PDB entry 7A98 | electron microscopy, 5.40 A resolution (low resolution: residue-level contacts below are approximate; hydrogen-bond / salt-bridge calls are withheld) | chains E and B of the 6 polymer chains in the assembly

Chain E:
Molecule: Angiotensin-converting enzyme 2
Source organism: Homo sapiens
Notes: EC 3.4.17.23, 3.4.17.-
UniProt: Q9BYF1 (ACE2_HUMAN); residues 19-615 here = UniProt positions 19-615
Sequence (654 residues; each row starts with the number of its first residue; numbers below 1 keep their minus sign (Met-1 is residue -1)):
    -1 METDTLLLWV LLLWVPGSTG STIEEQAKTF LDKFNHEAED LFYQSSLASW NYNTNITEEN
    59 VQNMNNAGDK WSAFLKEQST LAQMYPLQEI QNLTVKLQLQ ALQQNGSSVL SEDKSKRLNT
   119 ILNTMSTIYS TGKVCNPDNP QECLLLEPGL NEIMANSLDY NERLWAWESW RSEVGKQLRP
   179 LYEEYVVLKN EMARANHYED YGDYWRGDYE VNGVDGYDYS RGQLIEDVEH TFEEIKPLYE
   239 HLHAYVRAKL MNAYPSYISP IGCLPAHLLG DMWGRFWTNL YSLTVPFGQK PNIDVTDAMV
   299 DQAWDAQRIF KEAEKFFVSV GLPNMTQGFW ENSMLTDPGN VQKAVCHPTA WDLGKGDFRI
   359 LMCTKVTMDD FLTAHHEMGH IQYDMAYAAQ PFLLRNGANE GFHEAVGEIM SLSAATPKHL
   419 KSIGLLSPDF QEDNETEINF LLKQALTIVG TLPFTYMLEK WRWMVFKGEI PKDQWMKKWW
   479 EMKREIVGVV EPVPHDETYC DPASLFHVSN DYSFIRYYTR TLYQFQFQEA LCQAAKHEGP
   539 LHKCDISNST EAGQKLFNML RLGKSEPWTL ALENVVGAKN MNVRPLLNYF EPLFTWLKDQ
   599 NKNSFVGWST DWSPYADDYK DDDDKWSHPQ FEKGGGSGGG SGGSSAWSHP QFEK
Not modelled in the structure: -1 to 18, 134-140, 614-652
Construct notes: initiating methionine (-1); expression tag (0-18, 616-652)
Swiss-Prot annotation at these positions:
  - region (Interaction with SARS-CoV spike glycoprotein): Asp30 to Tyr41, Met82 to Pro84, Lys353 to Arg357
  - active site: Glu375 (Proton acceptor), His505 (Proton donor)
  - binding site (chloride): Arg169, Trp477, Lys481
  - binding site (substrate): Arg273, His345, Pro346, Tyr515
  - binding site (Zn(2+)): His374, His378, Glu402
  - glycosylation (N-linked (GlcNAc...) asparagine): Asn53, Asn90, Asn103, Asn322, Asn432, Asn546
Cystine bridges: Cys133-Cys141, Cys344-Cys361, Cys530-Cys542

Chain B:
Molecule: Spike glycoprotein
Source organism: Severe acute respiratory syndrome coronavirus 2
UniProt: P0DTC2 (SPIKE_SARS2); residue numbers follow UniProt; this construct covers 1-1208
Sequence (1287 residues; numbered -30 to 1256; the number before each row is that of its first residue; numbers below 1 keep their minus sign (Met-30 is residue -30)):
   -30 MGILPSPGMP ALLSLVSLLS VLLMGCVAET GMFVFLVLLP LVSSQCVNLT TRTQLPPAYT
    30 NSFTRGVYYP DKVFRSSVLH STQDLFLPFF SNVTWFHAIH VSGTNGTKRF DNPVLPFNDG
    90 VYFASTEKSN IIRGWIFGTT LDSKTQSLLI VNNATNVVIK VCEFQFCNDP FLGVYYHKNN
   150 KSWMESEFRV YSSANNCTFE YVSQPFLMDL EGKQGNFKNL REFVFKNIDG YFKIYSKHTP
   210 INLVRDLPQG FSALEPLVDL PIGINITRFQ TLLALHRSYL TPGDSSSGWT AGAAAYYVGY
   270 LQPRTFLLKY NENGTITDAV DCALDPLSET KCTLKSFTVE KGIYQTSNFR VQPTESIVRF
   330 PNITNLCPFG EVFNATRFAS VYAWNRKRIS NCVADYSVLY NSASFSTFKC YGVSPTKLND
   390 LCFTNVYADS FVIRGDEVRQ IAPGQTGKIA DYNYKLPDDF TGCVIAWNSN NLDSKVGGNY
   450 NYLYRLFRKS NLKPFERDIS TEIYQAGSTP CNGVEGFNCY FPLQSYGFQP TNGVGYQPYR
   510 VVVLSFELLH APATVCGPKK STNLVKNKCV NFNFNGLTGT GVLTESNKKF LPFQQFGRDI
   570 ADTTDAVRDP QTLEILDITP CSFGGVSVIT PGTNTSNQVA VLYQDVNCTE VPVAIHADQL
   630 TPTWRVYSTG SNVFQTRAGC LIGAEHVNNS YECDIPIGAG ICASYQTQTN SPRRARSVAS
   690 QSIIAYTMSL GAENSVAYSN NSIAIPTNFT ISVTTEILPV SMTKTSVDCT MYICGDSTEC
   750 SNLLLQYGSF CTQLNRALTG IAVEQDKNTQ EVFAQVKQIY KTPPIKDFGG FNFSQILPDP
   810 SKPSKRSFIE DLLFNKVTLA DAGFIKQYGD CLGDIAARDL ICAQKFNGLT VLPPLLTDEM
   870 IAQYTSALLA GTITSGWTFG AGAALQIPFA MQMAYRFNGI GVTQNVLYEN QKLIANQFNS
   930 AIGKIQDSLS STASALGKLQ DVVNQNAQAL NTLVKQLSSN FGAISSVLND ILSRLDPPEA
   990 EVQIDRLITG RLQSLQTYVT QQLIRAAEIR ASANLAATKM SECVLGQSKR VDFCGKGYHL
  1050 MSFPQSAPHG VVFLHVTYVP AQEKNFTTAP AICHDGKAHF PREGVFVSNG THWFVTQRNF
  1110 YEPQIITTDN TFVSGNCDVV IGIVNNTVYD PLQPELDSFK EELDKYFKNH TSPDVDLGDI
  1170 SGINASVVNI QKEIDRLNEV AKNLNESLID LQELGKYEQS GRENLYFQGG GGSGYIPEAP
  1230 RDGQAYVRKD GEWVLLSTFL GHHHHHH
Not modelled in the structure: -30 to 13, 71-75, 618-640, 677-688, 828-851, 941-943, 1147-1256
Construct notes: initiating methionine (-30); expression tag (-29 to 0, 1209-1256); engineered mutation Pro986 (Lys in P0DTC2), Pro987 (Val in P0DTC2)
Swiss-Prot annotation at these positions:
  - region: Asn280 to Cys301 (Putative superantigen), Arg403 to Asp405 (Integrin-binding motif), Asn448 to Phe456 (Immunodominant HLA epitope recognized by the CD8+), Pro681 to Ala684 (Putative superantigen), Ser816 to Tyr837 (Fusion peptide 1), Lys835 to Phe855 (Fusion peptide 2), Asp1163 to Glu1202 (Heptad repeat 2)
  - site (Cleavage): Arg685, Ser686, Arg815, Ser816
  - glycosylation: Asn17 (N-linked (GlcNAc...) (complex) asparagine), Asn61 (N-linked (GlcNAc...) (hybrid) asparagine), Asn74 (N-linked (GlcNAc...) (complex) asparagine), Asn122 (N-linked (GlcNAc...) (hybrid) asparagine), Asn149 (N-linked (GlcNAc...) (complex) asparagine), Asn165 (N-linked (GlcNAc...) (complex) asparagine), Asn234 (N-linked (GlcNAc...) (high mannose) asparagine), Asn282 (N-linked (GlcNAc...) (complex) asparagine), Thr323 (O-linked (GalNAc) threonine), Ser325 (O-linked (HexNAc...) serine), Asn331 (N-linked (GlcNAc...) (complex) asparagine), Asn343 (N-linked (GlcNAc...) (complex) asparagine), Asn603 (N-linked (GlcNAc...) (hybrid) asparagine), Asn616 (N-linked (GlcNAc...) (complex) asparagine), Asn657 (N-linked (GlcNAc...) (complex) asparagine), Thr676 (O-linked (GlcNAc...) threonine), Thr678 (O-linked (GlcNAc...) threonine), Asn709 (N-linked (GlcNAc...) (high mannose) asparagine), Asn717 (N-linked (GlcNAc...) (hybrid) asparagine), Asn801 (N-linked (GlcNAc...) (hybrid) asparagine) and 6 more in UniProt
Cystine bridges: Cys15-Cys136, Cys131-Cys166, Cys291-Cys301, Cys336-Cys361, Cys379-Cys432, Cys391-Cys525, Cys480-Cys488, Cys538-Cys590, Cys617-Cys649, Cys662-Cys671, Cys738-Cys760, Cys743-Cys749, Cys1032-Cys1043, Cys1082-Cys1126

How chain E and chain B interact:
Pairs across the interface (33):
  Ser19(E) - Gly476(B)
  Ser19(E) - Ser477(B)
  Gln24(E) - Ala475(B)
  Gln24(E) - Gly476(B)
  Gln24(E) - Ser477(B)
  Gln24(E) - Asn487(B)
  Gln24(E) - Tyr489(B)
  Thr27(E) - Ala475(B)
  Thr27(E) - Tyr489(B)
  Phe28(E) - Tyr489(B)
  Asp30(E) - Phe456(B)
  Lys31(E) - Tyr489(B)
  Lys31(E) - Phe490(B)
  Lys31(E) - Gln493(B)
  His34(E) - Tyr453(B)
  His34(E) - Leu455(B)
  His34(E) - Gln493(B)
  Asp38(E) - Tyr449(B)
  Tyr41(E) - Gln498(B)
  Tyr41(E) - Thr500(B)
  Leu79(E) - Phe486(B)
  Tyr83(E) - Phe486(B)
  Tyr83(E) - Asn487(B)
  Tyr83(E) - Tyr489(B)
  Gln325(E) - Val503(B)
  Asn330(E) - Thr500(B)
  Lys353(E) - Gln498(B)
  Lys353(E) - Asn501(B)
  Lys353(E) - Tyr505(B)
  Gly354(E) - Gly502(B)
  Gly354(E) - Tyr505(B)
  Asp355(E) - Thr500(B)
  Ala386(E) - Tyr505(B)
Other interface residues (no listed pair), chain E (20 interface residues in all): Glu23, Met82, Arg357
Other interface residues (no listed pair), chain B (19 interface residues in all): Tyr473

In short:
20 residues of chain E face 19 of chain B across their interface. Curated annotation (UniProt) lists
active-site residues Glu375(E) and His505(E), 3 chloride-binding residues, 4 substrate-binding residues and 3
Zn2+-binding residues on chain E.
Here chain E is Angiotensin-converting enzyme 2 (Homo sapiens) and chain B is Spike glycoprotein (Severe acute
respiratory syndrome coronavirus 2). Entry 7A98 (SARS-CoV-2 Spike Glycoprotein with 3 ACE2 Bound) was
determined by electron microscopy (same publication as 7A91, 7A92, 7A94, 7A95, 7A96 and 7A97).
